7U32 - chains A and D of the 20 polymer chains in the assembly; structure by electron microscopy, 3.46 A resolution.

# Chain A (and D)
Molecule: Integrase
From: Visna/maedi virus EV1 KV1772
Notes: EC 2.7.7.-, 3.1.-.-; chain D of this document is another copy of the same molecule, construct and numbering; everything in this record applies to it too
UniProt: P35956 (POL_VILVK); residues 1-281 here correspond to UniProt positions 1226-1506 (UniProt number = residue number + 1225)
Chain sequence (281 residues; numbered 1 to 281; the number before each row is that of its first residue):
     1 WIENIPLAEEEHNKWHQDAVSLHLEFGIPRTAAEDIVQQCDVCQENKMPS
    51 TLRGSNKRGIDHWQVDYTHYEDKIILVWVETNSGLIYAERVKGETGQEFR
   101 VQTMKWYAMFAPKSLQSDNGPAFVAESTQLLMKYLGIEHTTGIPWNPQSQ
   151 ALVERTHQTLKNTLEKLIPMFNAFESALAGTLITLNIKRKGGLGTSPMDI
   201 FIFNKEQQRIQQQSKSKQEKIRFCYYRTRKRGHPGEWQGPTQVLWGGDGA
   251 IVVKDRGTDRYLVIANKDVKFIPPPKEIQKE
Disordered / not traced: 277-281 (chain D: 1-59, 277-281)
Swiss-Prot annotation at these positions:
  - zinc finger: Glu3 to Gln44 (Integrase-type)
  - DNA-binding region: Arg222 to Pro274 (Integrase-type)
  - binding site (Zn(2+)): His12, His16, Cys40, Cys43
  - binding site (Mg(2+)): Asp66, Asp118, Glu154
Ion coordination: Zn2+: His12, His16, Cys40, Cys43; Ca2+: Asp66, Glu154
Reported in the primary citation:
  - catalytic residues: Asp66, Asp118, Glu154
  - binding site for DNA ev272: Arg231
  - Zn2+ coordination: His12
  - self-association interface (contacts with another copy of this molecule): Phe223, Tyr225, Trp245, Val252, Tyr261, Val263, Ile272
  - mutagenesis - E154Q, Y225A, W245E, W245L, V252A, V252D, I272E: abolished catalytic activity
  - mutagenesis - F223A, R231E, Y261A, Y261E, V263E: decreased catalytic activity
  - conformationally variable residues (order/disorder transition): Trp1 to Asp35
  - specificity-determining residues: Trp145, Arg231 (proposed by the authors, not directly observed)

# How chain A and chain D interact
Contacting residue pairs (43; chain A residue first):
  Thr51(A) with His233(D), hydrogen bond (backbone-side chain)
  Leu52(A) with Gly232(D); His233(D)
  Arg53(A) with Gly232(D); His233(D); Pro234(D)
  Gly54(A) with Pro234(D)
  Ser55(A) with Arg227(D), hydrogen bond
  Asn56(A) with Arg227(D); Lys267(D)
  Lys57(A) with Lys267(D)
  Arg58(A) with Trp237(D); Asn266(D); Lys267(D); Val269(D); Lys270(D)
  Ile60(A) with Phe271(D), hydrophobic
  Asn82(A) with Lys270(D); Phe271(D), hydrogen bond (side chain-backbone)
  Leu193(A) with Tyr225(D); Pro275(D), hydrophobic
  Ile200(A) with Phe271(D); Ile272(D), hydrophobic; Pro273(D)
  Phe203(A) with Pro273(D), hydrophobic
  Asn204(A) with Phe271(D)
  Gln207(A) with Lys220(D); Arg222(D), hydrogen bond
  Gln212(A) with Lys217(D); Lys220(D)
  Lys215(A) with Gln213(D), hydrogen bond (side chain-backbone); Ser216(D), hydrogen bond
  Ser216(A) with Lys217(D)
  Leu244(A) with Trp245(D)
  Trp245(A) with Leu244(D), hydrophobic; Trp245(D), hydrophobic; Tyr261(D), hydrophobic
  Asp248(A) with Tyr261(D), hydrogen bond (backbone-side chain)
  Ala250(A) with Tyr261(D), hydrophobic
  Tyr261(A) with Trp245(D), hydrophobic; Asp248(D), hydrogen bond; Val263(D)
  Val263(A) with Tyr261(D), hydrophobic
Interface residues without a listed pair, chain A (26 interface residues in all): Gln213, Val252
Interface residues without a listed pair, chain D (29 interface residues in all): Arg229, Arg231, Val252, Asp268, Pro274

# Overview
The interface between chain A and chain D involves 26 residues on one side and 29 on the other; the contacts
include 8 hydrogen bonds. Polar contacts include Thr51(A)-His233(D), Ser55(A)-Arg227(D) and
Asn82(A)-Phe271(D). From the paper: catalytic residues Asp66(A), Asp118(A) and Glu154(A); E154Q, Y225A and
W245E of chain A, among others, abolish catalytic activity; 12 substitutions were tested in all.
Chain A and chain D are both Integrase (Visna/maedi virus EV1 KV1772); the structure, MVV cleaved synaptic
complex (CSC) intasome at 3.4 A resolution, was determined by electron microscopy, deposited together with
7Z1Z.
